3J6J - chains C and E of the 8 polymer chains in the assembly; structure by electron microscopy, 3.64 A resolution.

[Chain C (and E)]
Molecule: Mitochondrial antiviral-signaling protein
Source organism: Homo sapiens
Notes: fragment: N-terminal CARD domain; chain E of this document is another copy of the same molecule, construct and numbering; everything in this record applies to it too
UniProtKB: Q7Z434 (MAVS_HUMAN); residues 1-97 here = UniProt positions 1-97
Sequence (97 residues; row label = number of the first residue in the row):
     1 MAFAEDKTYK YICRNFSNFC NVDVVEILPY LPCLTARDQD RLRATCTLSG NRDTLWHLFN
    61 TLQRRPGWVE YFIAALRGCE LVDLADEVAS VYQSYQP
Construct notes: engineered mutation A2 (Pro in Q7Z434)
UniProt features mapped onto this chain:
  - lipidation: C79 (S-palmitoyl cysteine)
  - cross-link (Glycyl lysine isopeptide (Lys-Gly)): K7 (interchain with G-Cter in ubiquitin), K10 (interchain with G-Cter in ubiquitin)
  - natural variant: C79 (C79F; C79S: Loss of palmitoylation)
  - mutagenesis: K7 (K7R: Abolished ubiquitination by MARCHF5; when associated with R-500), K10 (K10R: Abolished ubiquitination by TRIM31; when associated with R-311 and R-461), E26 (E26A/R: Impairs filament formation and abolishes antiviral signaling activity), T54 (T54A: Impairs ability to induce IFN-beta. Loss of interaction with the ATG5-ATG12 conjugate), W56 (W56A/E/R: Impairs filament formation and abolishes antiviral signaling activity), G67 to V69 (Impairs ability to induce IFN-beta)
What the authors report for this chain:
  - self-association interface (contacts with another copy of this molecule); pairs are residue here / residue on that copy: W56-R43 (cation-pi contact)
  - mutagenesis - P2A: unchanged signaling

[Interface between chain C and chain E]
Residue-residue contacts (4; chain C residue first):
  N21(C) - R64(E)
  E26(C) - R65(E)  salt bridge
  C79(C) - R65(E)  hydrogen bond (backbone-side chain)
  D83(C) - P66(E)
Other interface residues (no listed pair), chain C (7 interface residues in all): D23, E80, L81
Other interface residues (no listed pair), chain E (8 interface residues in all): C33, T35, R37, R41, Q63

[Overview]
7 residues of chain C face 8 of chain E across their interface, with 1 hydrogen bond and 1 salt bridge. Among
the polar pairs are E26(C)-R65(E) and C79(C)-R65(E). UniProt lists 8 mutagenesis sites on chain C. The paper
reports that P2A of chain C leaves signaling unchanged; a self-association interface involving W56(C).
Chain C and chain E are both Mitochondrial antiviral-signaling protein (Homo sapiens); the structure, 3.6
Angstrom resolution MAVS filament generated from helical reconstruction, was determined by electron
microscopy.
